Entry 4YN1 (X-ray diffraction, 1.90 A resolution); this record covers chain A.

Chain A:
Name: Fusolin
From: Anomala cuprea entomopoxvirus
Reference sequence: O70709 (O70709_9POXV); residues 1-357 here correspond to UniProt positions 17-373 (UniProt number = residue number + 16)
Chain sequence (357 residues; numbered 1 to 357; the number before each row is that of its first residue):
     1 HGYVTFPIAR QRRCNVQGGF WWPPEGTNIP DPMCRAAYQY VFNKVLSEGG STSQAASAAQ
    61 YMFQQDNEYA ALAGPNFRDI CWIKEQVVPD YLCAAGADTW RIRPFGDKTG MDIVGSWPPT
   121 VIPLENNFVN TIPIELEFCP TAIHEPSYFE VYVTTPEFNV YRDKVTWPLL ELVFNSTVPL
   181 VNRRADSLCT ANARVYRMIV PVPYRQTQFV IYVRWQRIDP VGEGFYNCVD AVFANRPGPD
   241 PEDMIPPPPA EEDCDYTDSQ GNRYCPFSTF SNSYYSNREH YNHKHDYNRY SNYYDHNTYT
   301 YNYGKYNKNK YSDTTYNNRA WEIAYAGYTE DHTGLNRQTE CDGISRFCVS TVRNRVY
Not modelled in the structure: 249-322, 336-357
Disulfide bonds: Cys14-Cys34, Cys93-Cys228, Cys139-Cys189
Covalently attached groups: N-acetylglucosamine (NAG) linked to Asn175
From the paper describing this entry:
  - post-translational modification sites: Asn175

In short:
Covalently linked N-acetylglucosamine: at Asn175. From the paper: a modification site at Asn175.
Chain A is Fusolin (Anomala cuprea entomopoxvirus); the structure, The atomic structure of anomala cuprea
entomopoxvirus (acepv) fusolin spindles, was determined by X-ray diffraction, deposited together with 4YN2,
4OW5, 4X27 and 4X29.
